7ZBP - chains A and B; structure by X-ray diffraction, 1.45 A resolution.

[Chain A (and B)]
Protein: Marasmius rotula UPO
Source organism: Marasmius rotula
Notes: EC 1.11.2.1; chain B of this document is another copy of the same molecule, construct and numbering; everything in this record applies to it too
Sequence (239 residues; each row starts with the number of its first residue; numbers below 1 keep their minus sign (Ala-3 is residue -3)):
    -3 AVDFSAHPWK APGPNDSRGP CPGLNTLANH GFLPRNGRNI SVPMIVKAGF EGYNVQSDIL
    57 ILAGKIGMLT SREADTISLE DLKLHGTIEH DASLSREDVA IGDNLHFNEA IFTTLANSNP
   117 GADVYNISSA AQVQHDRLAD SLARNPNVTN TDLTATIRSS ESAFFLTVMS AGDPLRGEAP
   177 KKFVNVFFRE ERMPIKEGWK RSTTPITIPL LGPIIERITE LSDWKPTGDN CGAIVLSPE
Ion coordination: heme Fe: Cys17 (together with acetate ion); Mg2+: Glu85, His86, Ser89 (together with heme)
Ligand contacts: heme (HEM): Pro16, Cys17, Pro18, Gly19, Leu20, Leu23, Ile41, Tyr49, Leu56, Ala59, Gly60, Gly63, Leu78, Ile84, Glu85, His86, Ser89, Leu90, Ser91, Arg92, Glu157, Phe160, Phe161, Val164, Phe183, Phe184
From the paper describing this entry:
  - self-association interface (contacts with another copy of this molecule); pairs are residue here / residue on that copy: Lys61-Ser67 (hydrogen bond), Lys61-Glu69, Cys227-Cys227 (disulfide), Ile62, Ile62, Leu65, Ile230, Leu232
  - heme coordination: Cys17
  - binding site for heme: Ala59, Ile84, His86, Glu157, Phe160
  - Mg2+ coordination: Glu85, His86, Ser89
  - catalytic residues: His86, Glu157 (proposed by the authors, not directly observed)
  - mutagenesis - C227A: abolished catalytic activity
  - mutagenesis - C227A: unchanged binding to Marasmius rotula UPO (chain A)
  - catalytic residues: Cys17

[Interface between chain A and chain B]
Residue-residue contacts - 31 pairs, chain A then chain B:
  Val38(A) - Ala70(B)
  Pro39(A) - Asp71(B)
  Ile57(A) - Arg68(B)
  Ile57(A) - Glu69(B)
  Ile57(A) - Ala70(B)  hydrophobic
  Leu58(A) - Ser233(B)
  Lys61(A) - Met64(B)  hydrogen bond (side chain-backbone)
  Lys61(A) - Leu65(B)
  Lys61(A) - Ser67(B)  hydrogen bond (side chain-backbone)
  Lys61(A) - Glu69(B)  hydrogen bond (side chain-backbone)
  Lys61(A) - Ala70(B)
  Ile62(A) - Leu65(B)
  Met64(A) - Lys61(B)  hydrogen bond (backbone-side chain)
  Leu65(A) - Lys61(B)
  Leu65(A) - Ile62(B)
  Ser67(A) - Lys61(B)  hydrogen bond (backbone-side chain)
  Arg68(A) - Ile57(B)
  Glu69(A) - Ile57(B)
  Glu69(A) - Lys61(B)  hydrogen bond (backbone-side chain)
  Ala70(A) - Val38(B)
  Ala70(A) - Lys61(B)
  Asp71(A) - Pro39(B)
  Cys227(A) - Cys227(B)  disulfide
  Cys227(A) - Gly228(B)  hydrogen bond (side chain-backbone)
  Cys227(A) - Ala229(B)
  Gly228(A) - Ala229(B)
  Ala229(A) - Gly228(B)
  Ala229(A) - Ala229(B)  hydrophobic
  Ile230(A) - Leu232(B)  hydrophobic
  Leu232(A) - Ile230(B)  hydrophobic
  Ser233(A) - Leu58(B)
Other interface residues (no listed pair), chain A (20 interface residues in all): Leu149
Disulfides between the chains: Cys227(A)-Cys227(B)

[In short]
20 residues of chain A and 19 residues of chain B are in contact, with 1 disulfide bond and 7 hydrogen bonds.
Polar pairs include Lys61(A)-Met64(B), Lys61(A)-Ser67(B) and Lys61(A)-Glu69(B). Chain A binds heme. The paper
reports catalytic residues His86(A), Glu157(A) and Cys17(A); C227A of chain A abolishes catalytic activity.
Chain A and chain B are both Marasmius rotula UPO (Marasmius rotula); the structure, Unspecific peroxygenase
from Marasmius rotula, was determined by X-ray diffraction.
